8C5Y - chains D and E of the 12 polymer chains in the assembly; structure by electron microscopy, 3.35 A resolution.

Chain D:
Name: Replication factor A
From: Pyrococcus abyssi
Reference sequence: G8ZHS0 (G8ZHS0_PYRAB); residue numbers follow UniProt; this construct covers 182-358
Sequence (177 residues; each row starts with the number of its first residue):
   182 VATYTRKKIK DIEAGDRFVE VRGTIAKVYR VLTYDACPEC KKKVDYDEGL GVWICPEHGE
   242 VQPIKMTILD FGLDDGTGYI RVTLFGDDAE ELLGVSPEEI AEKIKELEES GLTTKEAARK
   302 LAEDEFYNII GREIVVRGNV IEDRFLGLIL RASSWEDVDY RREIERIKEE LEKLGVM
Disordered / not traced: 182-183
Metal / ion sites: Zn2+: C218, C221, C236, H239

Chain E:
Name: RPA32 subunit of the hetero-oligomeric complex involved in homologous recombination
From: Pyrococcus abyssi
Reference sequence: Q9V1Z1 (Q9V1Z1_PYRAB); residues 2-181 here correspond to UniProt positions 6-185 (UniProt number = residue number + 4)
Sequence (180 residues; row label = number of the first residue in the row):
     2 KKRMPATRLY IKDILEGYFV KSEGDFEPNY LITKYARKVY RAKIVGTVVR EPLIAEDETY
    62 GKFQVDDGTG VIWVLGFRDD TKFAKLVRKG DLVQVIGKIA EWRDDKQILV EGVSKVHPNM
   122 WILHRYETLK EKIEHIKKAK IALEIYNQYG ITAKSKVIAK NKGIEEELLE VIDELYGIMM

Interface between chain D and chain E:
Residue-residue contacts (31; chain D residue first):
  R203(D) with L124(E)
  K208(D) with R4(E)
  D255(D) with P6(E); A7(E)
  G257(D) with P6(E); A7(E)
  T258(D) with P6(E)
  G259(D) with P6(E)
  Y260(D) with R4(E)
  E304(D) with K83(E), hydrogen bond (backbone-side chain)
  Y308(D) with K83(E); F84(E); L87(E), hydrophobic
  N309(D) with L87(E)
  I311(D) with E112(E); G113(E); V114(E); S115(E)
  G312(D) with Q95(E); S115(E)
  R313(D) with S115(E)
  E314(D) with M121(E)
  Y341(D) with N120(E); M121(E)
  R342(D) with N120(E)
  I345(D) with Y127(E), hydrophobic
  I348(D) with L124(E), hydrophobic; Y127(E), hydrophobic; E128(E)
  L355(D) with K131(E); E135(E)
Other interface residues (no listed pair), chain D (22 interface residues in all): T205, D256, L352
Other interface residues (no listed pair), chain E (21 interface residues in all): K44, I97, H118

In short:
22 residues of chain D and 21 residues of chain E are in contact, with 1 hydrogen bond. Its one
hydrogen-bonded contact is E304(D)-K83(E). C218(D), C221(D), C236(D) and H239(D) coordinate Zn2+.
Here chain D is Replication factor A and chain E is RPA32 subunit of the hetero-oligomeric complex involved in
homologous recombination, both from Pyrococcus abyssi. Entry 8C5Y (RPA tetrameric supercomplex from Pyrococcus
abyssi) was determined by electron microscopy together with 8AAJ, 8AAS, 8C5Z, 8OEJ and 8OEL from the same
study.
